PDB entry 8VAP | electron microscopy, 3.00 A resolution | chains A and E of the 7 polymer chains in the assembly

== Chain A ==
Molecule: DNA polymerase III subunit delta
From: Escherichia coli
UniProtKB: P28630 (HOLA_ECOLI); numbering as in UniProt (aligned over 1-333)
Sequence (333 residues; each row starts with the number of its first residue):
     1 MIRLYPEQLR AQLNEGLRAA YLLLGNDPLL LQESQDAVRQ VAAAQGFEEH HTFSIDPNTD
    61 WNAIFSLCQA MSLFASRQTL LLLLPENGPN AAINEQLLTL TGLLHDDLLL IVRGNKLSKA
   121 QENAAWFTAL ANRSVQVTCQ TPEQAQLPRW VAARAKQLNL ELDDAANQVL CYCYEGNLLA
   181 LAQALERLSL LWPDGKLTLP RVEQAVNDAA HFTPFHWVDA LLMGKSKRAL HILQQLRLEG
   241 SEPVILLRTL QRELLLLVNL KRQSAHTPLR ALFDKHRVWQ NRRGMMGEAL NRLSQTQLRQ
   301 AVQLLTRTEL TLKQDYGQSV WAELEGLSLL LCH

== Chain E ==
Molecule: DNA polymerase III subunit delta'
From: Escherichia coli
UniProtKB: P28631 (HOLB_ECOLI); numbering as in UniProt (aligned over 1-334)
Sequence (337 residues; row label = number of the first residue in the row; numbers below 1 keep their minus sign (Gly-2 is residue -2)):
    -2 GPHMRWYPWL RPDFEKLVAS YQAGRGHHAL LIQALPGMGD DALIYALSRY LLCQQPQGHK
    58 SCGHCRGCQL MQAGTHPDYY TLAPEKGKNT LGVDAVREVT EKLNEHARLG GAKVVWVTDA
   118 ALLTDAAANA LLKTLEEPPA ETWFFLATRE PERLLATLRS RCRLHYLAPP PEQYAVTWLS
   178 REVTMSQDAL LAALRLSAGS PGAALALFQG DNWQARETLC QALAYSVPSG DWYSLLAALN
   238 HEQAPARLHW LATLLMDALK RHHGAAQVTN VDVPGLVAEL ANHLSPSRLQ AILGDVCHIR
   298 EQLMSVTGIN RELLITDLLL RIEHYLQPGV VLPVPHL
Unresolved in the structure: -2 to 0
Sequence notes: expression tag (-2 to 0)
Ion coordination: Zn2+: Cys50, Cys59, Cys62, Cys65
Residues lining bound ligands: ADP / beryllium trifluoride: Glu133, Thr154, Arg158
What the authors report for this chain:
  - mutagenesis - K130A: decreased catalytic activity

== Chain A / chain E interface ==
Residue-residue contacts (26; chain A residue first):
  Arg248(A) - Asn307(E)  hydrogen bond
  Gln251(A) - Asn307(E)  hydrogen bond
  Gln251(A) - Glu309(E)
  Leu255(A) - Glu309(E)
  Leu255(A) - Thr313(E)
  Asn259(A) - Tyr230(E)  hydrogen bond
  Arg262(A) - Asp228(E)  salt bridge
  Arg262(A) - Tyr230(E)
  Arg262(A) - Leu317(E)
  Arg299(A) - Leu317(E)
  Arg299(A) - His321(E)  hydrogen bond
  Val302(A) - Asp314(E)
  Val302(A) - Leu317(E)  hydrophobic
  Gln303(A) - Asp314(E)  hydrogen bond (backbone-side chain)
  Leu305(A) - Leu310(E)  hydrophobic
  Thr306(A) - Leu310(E)
  Thr306(A) - Leu311(E)
  Thr306(A) - Asp314(E)  hydrogen bond
  Glu309(A) - Ile306(E)
  Glu309(A) - Asn307(E)  hydrogen bond (side chain-backbone)
  Glu309(A) - Leu310(E)
  Leu310(A) - Gln299(E)
  Lys313(A) - Val303(E)
  Lys313(A) - Gly305(E)
  Lys313(A) - Ile306(E)
  Gln314(A) - Val303(E)
Other interface residues (no listed pair), chain A (15 interface residues in all): Val258
Other interface residues (no listed pair), chain E (15 interface residues in all): Thr304

== Summary ==
Chain A and chain E each contribute 15 residues to their interface; the contacts include 7 hydrogen bonds and
1 salt bridge. Polar pairs include Arg262(A)-Asp228(E), Arg248(A)-Asn307(E) and Gln251(A)-Asn307(E). Chain E
binds ADP / beryllium trifluoride. The paper reports that K130A of chain E reduces catalytic activity.
Chain A is DNA polymerase III subunit delta and chain E is DNA polymerase III subunit delta', both from
Escherichia coli; the structure, Structure of the E. coli clamp loader bound to the beta clamp in a Fully-Open
conformation, was determined by electron microscopy, deposited together with 8VAL, 8VAM, 8VAN, 8VAQ, 8VAR,
8VAS and 8VAT.
